PDB entry 9OGM | electron microscopy, 3.50 A resolution | chains I and C of the 17 polymer chains in the assembly

Chain I:
Name: BG18 Fab heavy chain
Organism: Homo sapiens
Notes: antibody fragment or engineered binder
Chain sequence (233 residues; row label = number of the first residue in the row; a row labelled like 82A-82C holds insertion residues (82A, then the next letters in order)):
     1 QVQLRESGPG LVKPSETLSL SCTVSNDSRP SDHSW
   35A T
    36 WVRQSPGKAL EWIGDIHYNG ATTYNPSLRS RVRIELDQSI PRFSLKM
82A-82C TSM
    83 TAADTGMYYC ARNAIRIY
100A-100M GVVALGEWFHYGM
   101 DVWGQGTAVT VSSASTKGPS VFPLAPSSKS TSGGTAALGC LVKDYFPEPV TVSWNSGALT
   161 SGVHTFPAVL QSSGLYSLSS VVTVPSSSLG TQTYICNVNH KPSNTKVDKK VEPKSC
Unresolved in the structure: 1, 112-216
Cystine bridges: Cys22-Cys92
Covalently attached groups: N-acetylglucosamine (NAG) linked to Asn26

Chain C:
Name: Envelope glycoprotein gp160
Organism: Human immunodeficiency virus 1
UniProtKB: chimeric construct of Q2N0S6, A0A6H1VGN1: residues 31-502 from Q2N0S6 (Q2N0S6_HV1) positions 30-504 (offset varies); residues 502-709 from A0A6H1VGN1 positions 509-706 (UniProt number = residue number - 3)
Chain sequence (735 residues; numbered 29 to 755 plus 42 insertion-coded residues; 34 numbers in that range are skipped by the numbering (no residue carries them; nothing is unmodelled there); the number before each row is that of its first residue; a row labelled like 184A-184L holds insertion residues (184A, then the next letters in order)):
    29 TGAENLWVTV YYGVPVWKDA ETTLFCASDA KAYETEKHNV WATHACVPTD PNPQEIHLEN
    89 VIEEFNMWKN NMVEQMHEDI ISLWDQSLKP CVKLTPLCVT LQCTNVTNNI T
   148 DDMRGELKNC SFNMTTELRD KKQKVYSLFY RLDVVQI
184A-184L NENQGNRSNNSN
   189 KEYRLINCNT SAITQACPKV SFEPIPIHYC APAGFAILKC KDKKFNGTGP CPSVSTVQCT
   249 HGIKPVVSTQ LLLNGSLAEE EVIIRSENIT NNAKNILVQL NTPVQINCTR PNNNTVKSIR
   309 I
   312 GPGQAFYYTG DI
  323A I
   324 GDIRQAHCNV SKATWNETLG KVVKQLRKHF GNNTIIRFAQ SSGGDLEVTT HSFNCGGEFF
   384 YCNTSGLFNS TWISN
   400 TSVQGSNSTG SNDSITLPCR IKQIINMWQR IGQAMYAPPI QGVIRCVSNI TGLILTRDGG
   460 STNSTTETFR PGGGDMRDNW RSELYKYKVV KIEPLGVAPT RCK
502A-502Z RRVVGSHSGSGGSGSGGHAAVGIGAV
503A-503C SLG
   522 FLGAAGSTMG AASMTLTVQA RNLLSGIVQQ QSNLLRAPEP QQHLLKDTHW GIKQLQARVL
   582 AVEHYLRDQQ LLGIWGCSGK LICCTNVPWN SSWSNRDLSE IWDKMTWLQW DKEISNYTQI
   642 IYGLLEESQN QQEKNEQDLL ALDKWASLWN WFDITNWLWY IKIFIMIVGG LIGLSIVFAV
   702 LSVIHRVRGS GGSGLEVLFQ GPGSLEWSHP QFEKGGGSGG GSGGGSWSHP QFEK
Unresolved in the structure: 29-32, 58-65, 148-152, 184A-184L, 400-409, 502A-502Z, 503A-503C, 547-572, 660-755
Cystine bridges: Cys119-Cys205, Cys126-Cys196, Cys131-Cys157, Cys218-Cys247, Cys228-Cys239, Cys296-Cys331, Cys378-Cys445, Cys385-Cys418, Cys501-Cys605, Cys598-Cys604
Covalently attached groups: N-acetylglucosamine (NAG) linked to Asn133, Asn137, Asn156, Asn160, Asn197, Asn234, Asn262, Asn295, Asn301, Asn386, Asn392, Asn448; glycan linked to Asn276, Asn332
Differences from the reference sequence: expression tag (29-30, 710-755); conflict Ile90 (Thr89 in Q2N0S6), Glu106 (Thr105 in Q2N0S6), Ile271 (Met270 in Q2N0S6), Leu288 (Phe287 in Q2N0S6), Val304 (Arg303 in Q2N0S6), Tyr319 (Ala316 in Q2N0S6), Asn332 (Thr330 in Q2N0S6), Gln363 (Asn361 in Q2N0S6), Cys501 (Ala498 in Q2N0S6), Ser503A (Phe516 in A0A6H1VGN1), Pro559 (Ile556 in A0A6H1VGN1), Pro561 (Ala558 in A0A6H1VGN1), Asp568 (Leu565 in A0A6H1VGN1), His570 (Val567 in A0A6H1VGN1), His585 (Arg582 in A0A6H1VGN1), Cys605 (Thr602 in A0A6H1VGN1), Asp618 (Asn615 in A0A6H1VGN1), Lys625 (Asn622 in A0A6H1VGN1), Thr676 (Ser673 in A0A6H1VGN1), Ser696 (Arg693 in A0A6H1VGN1); linker (502F-502S)

Interface between chain I and chain C:
Contacting residue pairs (11):
  Tyr100(I) with Asp325(C); Ile326(C); Arg327(C)
  Gly100A(I) with Arg327(C)
  Val100B(I) with His330(C)
  Leu100E(I) with Gln328(C); His330(C); Thr415(C); Pro417(C), hydrophobic
  Glu100G(I) with Arg327(C); Gln328(C), hydrogen bond (side chain-backbone)

Summary:
5 residues of chain I face 7 of chain C across their interface; the contacts include 1 hydrogen bond. Its one
hydrogen-bonded contact is Glu100G(I)-Gln328(C). Covalently linked N-acetylglucosamine: at Asn26(I).
N-acetylglucosamine is covalently linked to Asn133(C), Asn137(C), Asn156(C), Asn160(C), Asn197(C) and
Asn234(C) and 6 more.
Here chain I is BG18 Fab heavy chain (Homo sapiens) and chain C is Envelope glycoprotein gp160 (Human
immunodeficiency virus 1). Entry 9OGM (BG505 MD39.3 Env gp151 MPER nanodisc in complex with 10E8, BG18 and
VRC01 Fabs (1x 10E8 ...) was determined by electron microscopy, deposited together with 9OGL.
